8WVX - chains A and C of the 4 polymer chains in the assembly; structure by electron microscopy, 3.32 A resolution.

# Chain A
Molecule: Leucine-rich repeat-containing G-protein coupled receptor 4
From: Homo sapiens
Reference sequence: Q9BXB1 (LGR4_HUMAN); residue numbers follow UniProt; this construct covers 24-832
Amino-acid sequence (832 residues; row label = number of the first residue in the row):
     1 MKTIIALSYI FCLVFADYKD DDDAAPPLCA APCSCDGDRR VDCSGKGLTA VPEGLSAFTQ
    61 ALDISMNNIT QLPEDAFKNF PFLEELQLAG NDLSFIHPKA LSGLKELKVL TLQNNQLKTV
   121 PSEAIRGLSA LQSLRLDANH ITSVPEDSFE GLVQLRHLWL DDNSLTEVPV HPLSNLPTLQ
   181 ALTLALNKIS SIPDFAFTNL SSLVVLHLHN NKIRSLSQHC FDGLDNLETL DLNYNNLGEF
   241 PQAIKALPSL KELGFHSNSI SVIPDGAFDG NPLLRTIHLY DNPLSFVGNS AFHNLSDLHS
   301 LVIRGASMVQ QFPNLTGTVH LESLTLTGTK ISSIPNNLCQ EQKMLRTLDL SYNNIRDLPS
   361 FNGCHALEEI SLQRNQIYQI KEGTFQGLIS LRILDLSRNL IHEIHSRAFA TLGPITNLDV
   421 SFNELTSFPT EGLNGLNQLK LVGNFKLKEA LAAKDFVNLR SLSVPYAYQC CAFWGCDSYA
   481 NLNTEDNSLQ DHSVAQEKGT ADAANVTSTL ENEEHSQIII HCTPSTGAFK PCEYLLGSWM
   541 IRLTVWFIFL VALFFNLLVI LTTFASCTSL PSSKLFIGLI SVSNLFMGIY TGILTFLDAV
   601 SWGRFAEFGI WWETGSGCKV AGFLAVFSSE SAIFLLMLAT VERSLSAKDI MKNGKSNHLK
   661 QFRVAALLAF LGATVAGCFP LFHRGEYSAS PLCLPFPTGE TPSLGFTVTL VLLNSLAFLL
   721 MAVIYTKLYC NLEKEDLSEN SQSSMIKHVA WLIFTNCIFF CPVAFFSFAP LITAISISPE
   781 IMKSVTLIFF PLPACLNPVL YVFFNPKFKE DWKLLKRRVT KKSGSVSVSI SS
Unresolved in the structure: 1-28, 475-518, 568-571, 648-656, 701-702, 732-739, 821-832
Differences from the reference sequence: initiating methionine (1); expression tag (2-23)
Swiss-Prot annotation at these positions:
  - glycosylation (N-linked (GlcNAc...) asparagine): Asn68, Asn199, Asn294, Asn314, Asn505
  - natural variant: Ile96 (I96V: In DPSL; uncertain significance), Gly363 (G363C: In DPSL; uncertain significance)
Disulfides: Cys29-Cys35, Cys33-Cys43, Cys339-Cys364, Cys618-Cys693

# Chain C
Molecule: Norrin
From: Homo sapiens
Reference sequence: Q00604 (NDP_HUMAN); residues 31-133 here = UniProt positions 31-133
Amino-acid sequence (103 residues; numbered 31 to 133; the number before each row is that of its first residue):
    31 IMDSDPRRCM RHHYVDSISH PLYKCSSKMV LLARCEGHCS QASRSEPLVS FSTVLKQPFR
    91 SSCHCCRPQT SKLKALRLRC SGGMRLTATY RYILSCHCEE CNS
Unresolved in the structure: 31-33
Swiss-Prot annotation at these positions:
  - natural variant: Arg38 (R38C: In ND and EVR2), Cys39 (C39R: In ND), Arg41 (R41K: In EVR2; R41S: In persistent fetal vasculature syndrome), His42 (H42R: In EVR2), His43 (H43Q: In ND; H43R: In ND), Tyr44 (Y44C: In ND), Val45 (V45E: In ND; V45M: In ND), Lys54 (K54N: In EVR2), Cys55 (C55R: In ND), Lys58 (K58N: In ND and EVR2), Val60 (V60E: In ND), Leu61 (L61F: In ND; L61I: In EVR2; L61P: In ND), 30 further natural variant entries in UniProt
  - mutagenesis: Cys95 (C95A: Impairs oligomerization)
Disulfides: Cys55-Cys110, Cys65-Cys126, Cys69-Cys128

# Chain A / chain C interface
Residue-residue contacts - 18 pairs, chain A then chain C:
  Arg40(A) with Leu124(C)
  Asp63(A) with Lys102(C), salt bridge
  Glu85(A) with Arg41(C), salt bridge; Tyr122(C)
  Arg156(A) with His43(C), hydrogen bond (side chain-backbone)
  His157(A) with Tyr44(C); Val45(C); Leu61(C)
  Trp159(A) with Val45(C), hydrophobic; Met59(C); Leu61(C), hydrophobic
  Thr183(A) with Met59(C)
  Val205(A) with Met59(C), hydrophobic
  His209(A) with Ser56(C), hydrogen bond; Ser57(C)
  Asn210(A) with Ser56(C), hydrogen bond
  Asp231(A) with Ser57(C), hydrogen bond
  Tyr234(A) with Ser111(C)
Also at the interface, not in a pair above, chain A (21 interface residues in all): Val109, Ser133, Leu158, Ala181, Leu182, Leu186, His207, Tyr280, Asp281
Also at the interface, not in a pair above, chain C (15 interface residues in all): Lys54, Lys58, Arg109

# In short
21 residues of chain A face 15 of chain C across their interface; the contacts include 4 hydrogen bonds and 2
salt bridges. Polar pairs include Asp63(A)-Lys102(C), Glu85(A)-Arg41(C) and Arg156(A)-His43(C). From UniProt:
one mutagenesis site on chain C.
Chain A is Leucine-rich repeat-containing G-protein coupled receptor 4 and chain C is Norrin, both from Homo
sapiens; the structure, Cryo-EM structure of LGR4 in complex with Norrin(dimer), was determined by electron
microscopy.
